3MGR - chains G and I of the 10 polymer chains in the assembly; structure by X-ray diffraction, 2.30 A resolution.

[Chain G]
Molecule: Histone H2A
Source organism: Xenopus laevis
UniProt: Q6AZJ8 (Q6AZJ8_XENLA); residues 1-119 here correspond to UniProt positions 2-120 (UniProt number = residue number + 1)
Sequence (119 residues; numbered 1 to 119; the number before each row is that of its first residue):
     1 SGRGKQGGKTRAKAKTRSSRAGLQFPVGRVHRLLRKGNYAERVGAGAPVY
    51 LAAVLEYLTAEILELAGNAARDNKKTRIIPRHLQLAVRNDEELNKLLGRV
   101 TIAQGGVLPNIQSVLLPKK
Disordered / not traced: 1-12, 119

[Chain I]
Molecule: 147-nt DNA strand
Sequence (147 nucleotides; numbered -73 to 73; the number before each row is that of its first residue; numbers below 1 keep their minus sign (DA-73 is residue -73)):
   -73 ATCAATATCCACCTGCAGATACTACCAAAAGTGTATTTGGAAACTGCTCC
   -23 ATCAAAAGGCATGTTCAGCTGGAATCCAGCTGAACATGCCTTTTGATGGA
    27 GCAGTTTCCAAATACACTTTTGGTAGTATCTGCAGGTGGATATTGAT
Metal / ion sites: rubidium ion site 1: DT-66 (shared with 2 residues of chain J); Mn2+ site 1 near DG-35 (its only coordinating residue here); rubidium ion site 2 near DC-25 (its only coordinating residue here); Mn2+ site 2 near DG-3 (its only coordinating residue here); Mn2+ site 3 near DG5 (its only coordinating residue here); Mn2+ site 4 near DG27 (its only coordinating residue here); Mn2+ site 5 near DG48 (its only coordinating residue here); Mn2+ site 6 near DG61 (its only coordinating residue here)

[Interface between chain G and chain I]
Pairs across the interface (18; chain G residue first):
  Lys13(G) - DT45(I)  base contact
  Lys13(G) - DT46(I)  hydrogen bond to the base
  Lys13(G) - DT47(I)  sugar contact
  Arg29(G) - DG48(I)  hydrogen bond to the phosphate
  Arg29(G) - DG49(I)  salt bridge to the phosphate
  Arg35(G) - DT39(I)  salt bridge to the phosphate
  Arg42(G) - DA38(I)  hydrogen bond to the sugar
  Arg42(G) - DT39(I)  phosphate contact
  Val43(G) - DA38(I)  phosphate contact
  Val43(G) - DT39(I)  hydrogen bond to the phosphate
  Gly44(G) - DA38(I)  phosphate contact
  Ala45(G) - DA38(I)  hydrogen bond to the phosphate
  Lys75(G) - DC59(I)  phosphate contact
  Lys75(G) - DA60(I)  salt bridge to the phosphate
  Thr76(G) - DG58(I)  sugar contact
  Thr76(G) - DC59(I)  hydrogen bond to the phosphate
  Arg77(G) - DG58(I)  sugar contact
  Arg77(G) - DC59(I)  hydrogen bond to the phosphate
Interface residues without a listed pair, chain G (13 interface residues in all): Thr16, Glu41, Lys74

[In short]
The interface between chain G and chain I involves 13 residues on one side and 10 on the other; the contacts
include 7 hydrogen bonds and 3 salt bridges. Among the polar pairs are Lys13(G)-DT46(I), Arg42(G)-DA38(I) and
Arg29(G)-DG48(I).
Here chain G is Histone H2A (Xenopus laevis) and chain I is a 147-nt DNA strand. Entry 3MGR (Binding of
Rubidium ions to the Nucleosome Core Particle) was determined by X-ray diffraction together with 3MGP, 3MGQ
and 3MGS from the same study.
